PDB entry 8JIQ | electron microscopy, 3.40 A resolution | chains A and R of the 6 polymer chains in the assembly

== Chain A ==
Name: Guanine nucleotide-binding protein G(s) subunit alpha isoforms short
Source organism: Homo sapiens
Chain sequence (394 residues; numbered 1 to 394; the number before each row is that of its first residue):
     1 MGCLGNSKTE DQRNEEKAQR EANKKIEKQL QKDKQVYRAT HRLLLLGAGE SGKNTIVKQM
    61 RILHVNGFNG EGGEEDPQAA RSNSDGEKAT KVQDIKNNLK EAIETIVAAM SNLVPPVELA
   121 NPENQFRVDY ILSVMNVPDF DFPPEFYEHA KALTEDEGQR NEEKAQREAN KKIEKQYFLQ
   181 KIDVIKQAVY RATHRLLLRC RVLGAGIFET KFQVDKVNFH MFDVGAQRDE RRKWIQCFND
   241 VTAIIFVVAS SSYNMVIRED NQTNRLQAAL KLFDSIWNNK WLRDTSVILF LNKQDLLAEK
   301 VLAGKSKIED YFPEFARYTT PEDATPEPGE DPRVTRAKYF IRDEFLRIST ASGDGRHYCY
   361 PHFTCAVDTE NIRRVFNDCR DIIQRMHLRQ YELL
Unresolved in the structure: 1-8, 50-206, 253-262

== Chain R ==
Name: Glucagon receptor
Source organism: Homo sapiens
UniProt: P47871 (GLR_HUMAN); residue numbers follow UniProt; this construct covers 27-431
Chain sequence (405 residues; each row starts with the number of its first residue):
    27 QVMDFLFEKW KLYGDQCHHN LSLLPPPTEL VCNRTFDKYS CWPDTPANTT ANISCPWYLP
    87 WHHKVQHRFV FKRCGPDGQW VRGPRGQPWR DASQCQMDGE EIEVQKEVAK MYSSFQVMYT
   147 VGYSLSLGAL LLALAILGGL SKLHCTRNAI HANLFASFVL KASSVLVIDG LLRTRYSQKI
   207 GDDLSVSTWL SDGAVAGCRV AAVFMQYGIV ANYCWLLVEG LYLHNLLGLA TLPERSFFSL
   267 YLGIGWGAPM LFVVPWAVVK CLFENVQCWT SNDNMGFWWI LRFPVFLAIL INFFIFVRIV
   327 QLLVAKLRAR QMHHTDYKFR LAKSTLTLIP LLGVHEVVFA FVTDEHAQGT LRSAKLFFDL
   387 FLSSFQGLLV AVLYCFLNKE VQSELRRRWH RWRLGKVLWE ERNTS
Unresolved in the structure: 210-213, 340-342, 369-374, 419-431
Cystine bridges: Cys-58/Cys-100, Cys-81/Cys-121, Cys-224/Cys-294

== How chain A and chain R interact ==
Pairs across the interface (39):
  Gln-35(A) / Glu-260(R)
  Gln-35(A) / Arg-261(R)
  Arg-38(A) / Thr-257(R)  hydrogen bond (backbone-side chain)
  Arg-38(A) / Leu-258(R)
  Arg-38(A) / Pro-259(R)  hydrogen bond (side chain-backbone)
  Ala-39(A) / Thr-257(R)
  His-41(A) / Ala-256(R)
  His-41(A) / Thr-257(R)  hydrogen bond
  Leu-346(A) / Arg-336(R)
  Thr-350(A) / Met-338(R)
  Tyr-358(A) / Gln-337(R)
  Cys-359(A) / Arg-336(R)  hydrogen bond (backbone-side chain)
  Pro-361(A) / Arg-336(R)
  Phe-376(A) / Ala-256(R)  hydrophobic
  Asp-381(A) / Lys-332(R)  salt bridge
  Gln-384(A) / Leu-253(R)  hydrogen bond (side chain-backbone)
  Gln-384(A) / Leu-328(R)
  Arg-385(A) / Lys-332(R)  hydrogen bond (side chain-backbone)
  Arg-385(A) / Ala-335(R)
  Arg-385(A) / Arg-336(R)
  His-387(A) / Leu-252(R)
  His-387(A) / Leu-253(R)
  His-387(A) / Leu-258(R)
  Leu-388(A) / Leu-253(R)  hydrophobic
  Leu-388(A) / Leu-329(R)  hydrophobic
  Gln-390(A) / Arg-173(R)  hydrogen bond (backbone-side chain)
  Tyr-391(A) / Arg-173(R)
  Tyr-391(A) / His-177(R)
  Tyr-391(A) / Tyr-248(R)
  Tyr-391(A) / Leu-249(R)  hydrophobic
  Glu-392(A) / Arg-346(R)
  Glu-392(A) / Asn-404(R)
  Glu-392(A) / Lys-405(R)  hydrogen bond (side chain-backbone)
  Leu-393(A) / Leu-329(R)
  Leu-393(A) / Ser-350(R)  hydrogen bond (backbone-side chain)
  Leu-393(A) / Leu-354(R)  hydrophobic
  Leu-394(A) / Leu-329(R)  hydrophobic
  Leu-394(A) / Lys-332(R)
  Leu-394(A) / Arg-346(R)
Also at the interface, not in a pair above, chain A (24 interface residues in all): Val-217, Arg-380, Ile-383, Met-386
Also at the interface, not in a pair above, chain R (26 interface residues in all): Thr-353, Tyr-400

== In short ==
Chain A and chain R form an interface of 24 and 26 residues respectively, with 9 hydrogen bonds and 1 salt
bridge. Polar pairs include Asp-381(A)/Lys-332(R), Arg-38(A)/Thr-257(R) and Arg-38(A)/Pro-259(R).
Chain A is Guanine nucleotide-binding protein G(s) subunit alpha isoforms short and chain R is Glucagon
receptor, both from Homo sapiens; the structure, Cryo-EM structure of the GLP-1R/GCGR dual agonist Peptide
15-bound human GCGR-Gs complex, was determined by electron microscopy, deposited together with 8JIS, 8JIU,
8JIP, 8JIR and 8JIT.
